8HPZ - chains A and B; structure by X-ray diffraction, 2.30 A resolution.

[Chain A (and B)]
Molecule: Intermembrane phospholipid transport system binding protein MlaD
From: Escherichia coli K-12
Notes: chain B of this document is another copy of the same molecule, construct and numbering; everything in this record applies to it too
UniProt: P64604 (MLAD_ECOLI); numbering as in UniProt (aligned over 29-183)
Amino-acid sequence (162 residues; numbered 22 to 183; the number before each row is that of its first residue):
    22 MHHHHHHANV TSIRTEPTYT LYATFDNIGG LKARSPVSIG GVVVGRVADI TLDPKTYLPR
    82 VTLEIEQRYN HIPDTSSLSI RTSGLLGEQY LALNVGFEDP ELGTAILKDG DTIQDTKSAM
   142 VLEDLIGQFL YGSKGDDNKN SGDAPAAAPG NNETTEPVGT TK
Disordered / not traced: 22-36, 142-183
Sequence notes: initiating methionine (22); expression tag (23-28)

[Interface between chain A and chain B]
Contacting residue pairs (17; chain A residue first):
  Ile60(A) - Leu73(B)
  Ile60(A) - Tyr78(B)
  Ile60(A) - Pro80(B)
  Gly61(A) - Asp47(B)
  Gly61(A) - Asn48(B)
  Gly61(A) - Ile49(B)  hydrogen bond (backbone-backbone)
  Gly61(A) - Pro80(B)
  Gly62(A) - Asn48(B)
  Gly62(A) - Ile49(B)
  Val63(A) - Ile71(B)  hydrophobic
  Tyr90(A) - Leu73(B)  hydrophobic
  Tyr90(A) - Tyr78(B)
  Asn91(A) - Tyr78(B)  hydrogen bond (backbone-side chain)
  His92(A) - Tyr78(B)  hydrogen bond (backbone-side chain)
  Ile93(A) - Tyr78(B)  hydrophobic
  Arg102(A) - Asn48(B)
  Val116(A) - Tyr78(B)  hydrophobic
Interface residues without a listed pair, chain A (12 interface residues in all): Val65, Leu107
Interface residues without a listed pair, chain B (10 interface residues in all): Gly50, Thr72, Leu107

[Summary]
12 residues of chain A and 10 residues of chain B are in contact, with 3 hydrogen bonds. Polar pairs include
Asn91(A)-Tyr78(B), His92(A)-Tyr78(B) and Gly61(A)-Ile49(B).
Both chains are Intermembrane phospholipid transport system binding protein MlaD (Escherichia coli K-12).
Entry 8HPZ (Crystal structure of the MlaD domain of the MlaD protein from Escherichia coli (Form I)) was
determined by X-ray diffraction together with 8HQ9 and 8HQA from the same study.
